Entry 6IAW (electron microscopy, 3.80 A resolution); this record covers chains S and X of the 18 polymer chains in the assembly.

Chain S:
Protein: Arstotzka protein
Organism: Staphylococcus phage P68
Reference sequence: Q859I2 (Q859I2_9CAUD); residue numbers follow UniProt; this construct covers 1-60
Chain sequence (60 residues; row label = number of the first residue in the row):
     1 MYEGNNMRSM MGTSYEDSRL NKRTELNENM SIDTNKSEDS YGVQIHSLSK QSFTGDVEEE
Not modelled in the structure: 56-60

Chain X:
Protein: inner core protein
Organism: Staphylococcus phage P68
Chain sequence (41 residues; row label = number of the first residue in the row; X marks 41 residues of unknown identity (built as UNK)):
   114 XXXXXXXXXX XXXXXXXXXX XXXXXXXXXX XXXXXXXXXX X
Not modelled in the structure: 131-154

Chain S / chain X interface:
Interface residues of chain S (facing chain X), 4 residues: S40, Y41, G42, V43

Overview:
Chain S and chain X make no direct contact in this assembly.
Chain S is Arstotzka protein and chain X is inner core protein, both from Staphylococcus phage P68; the
structure, Structure of head fiber and inner core protein gp22 of native bacteriophage P68, was determined by
electron microscopy, deposited together with 6IAB, 6IAC, 6IAT, 6IB1 and 6Q3G.
